PDB entry 2XXM | X-ray diffraction, 1.65 A resolution | chains A and B of the 3 polymer chains in the assembly

[Chain A]
Name: Capsid protein P24
Organism: Human immunodeficiency virus
Notes: fragment: c-terminal domain, residues 278-352
UniProtKB: P12497 (POL_HV1N5); residues 146-220 here correspond to UniProt positions 278-352 (UniProt number = residue number + 132)
Amino-acid sequence (75 residues; each row starts with the number of its first residue):
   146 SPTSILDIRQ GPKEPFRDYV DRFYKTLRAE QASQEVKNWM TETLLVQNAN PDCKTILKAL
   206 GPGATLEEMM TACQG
Not modelled in the structure: 219-220

[Chain B]
Name: Camelid vhh 9
Organism: Vicugna pacos
Notes: antibody fragment or engineered binder
Amino-acid sequence (121 residues; row label = number of the first residue in the row; note: 4 numbers in that range are skipped by the numbering (no residue carries them; nothing is unmodelled there); a row labelled like 82A-82C holds insertion residues (82A, then the next letters in order); numbers below 1 keep their minus sign (Met-1 is residue -1)):
    -1 MAQVQLVESG GGLVQAGGSL RLSCAASGSF FMSNVMAWYR QAPGKARELI AAIR
   52A G
    53 GDMSTVYDDS VKGRFTITRD DDKNILYLQM
82A-82C NDL
    83 KPEDTAMYYC KASG
   101 SSWGQGTQVT VSSHHHHHH
Not modelled in the structure: -1 to 3, 114-119
Disulfide bonds: Cys22-Cys92

[How chain A and chain B interact]
Residue-residue contacts (41):
  Pro147(A) - Arg45(B)  hydrogen bond (backbone-side chain)
  Thr148(A) - Arg45(B)
  Ser149(A) - Tyr37(B)  hydrogen bond
  Ser149(A) - Arg45(B)
  Ser149(A) - Lys93(B)
  Leu151(A) - Val33(B)
  Leu151(A) - Tyr37(B)
  Leu151(A) - Lys93(B)
  Leu151(A) - Ala94(B)  hydrophobic
  Leu151(A) - Ser95(B)  hydrogen bond (backbone-side chain)
  Asp152(A) - Lys93(B)  salt bridge
  Asp152(A) - Ala94(B)
  Asp152(A) - Ser95(B)
  Asp152(A) - Gly96(B)  hydrogen bond (side chain-backbone)
  Glu175(A) - Tyr37(B)  hydrogen bond
  Glu175(A) - Leu47(B)
  Gln176(A) - Ala44(B)
  Gln176(A) - Arg45(B)
  Gln176(A) - Glu46(B)
  Gln176(A) - Leu47(B)  hydrogen bond (backbone-backbone)
  Ala177(A) - Leu47(B)
  Ser178(A) - Asp60(B)
  Glu180(A) - Val58(B)
  Glu180(A) - Asp61(B)
  Glu180(A) - Lys64(B)  salt bridge
  Val181(A) - Val58(B)  hydrophobic
  Val181(A) - Tyr59(B)
  Val181(A) - Asp60(B)
  Trp184(A) - Val33(B)  hydrophobic
  Trp184(A) - Ala50(B)  hydrophobic
  Trp184(A) - Ile51(B)
  Trp184(A) - Arg52(B)
  Trp184(A) - Ser56(B)  hydrogen bond
  Trp184(A) - Thr57(B)
  Trp184(A) - Val58(B)  hydrophobic
  Met185(A) - Leu47(B)  hydrophobic
  Met185(A) - Ala50(B)  hydrophobic
  Thr188(A) - Val33(B)
  Thr188(A) - Arg52(B)  hydrogen bond
  Leu189(A) - Val33(B)  hydrophobic
  Gln192(A) - Asn32(B)  hydrogen bond
Interface residues without a listed pair, chain A (18 interface residues in all): Ile150, Asn193
Interface residues without a listed pair, chain B (25 interface residues in all): Met34, Ala35, Ser101, Trp103

[In short]
18 residues of chain A face 25 of chain B across their interface, with 9 hydrogen bonds and 2 salt bridges.
Polar contacts include Asp152(A)-Lys93(B), Glu180(A)-Lys64(B) and Pro147(A)-Arg45(B).
Chain A is Capsid protein P24 (Human immunodeficiency virus) and chain B is Camelid vhh 9 (Vicugna pacos); the
structure, Crystal structure of the HIV-1 capsid protein C-terminal domain in complex with a camelid VHH and
..., was determined by X-ray diffraction.
